Entry 3RGQ (X-ray diffraction, 2.05 A resolution); this record covers chain A.

Chain A:
Protein: Protein-tyrosine phosphatase mitochondrial 1
Organism: Mus musculus
Notes: EC 3.1.3.16, 3.1.3.48
UniProt: Q66GT5 (PTPM1_MOUSE); residues 104-259 here correspond to UniProt positions 36-191 (UniProt number = residue number - 68)
Chain sequence (156 residues; numbered 104 to 259; the number before each row is that of its first residue):
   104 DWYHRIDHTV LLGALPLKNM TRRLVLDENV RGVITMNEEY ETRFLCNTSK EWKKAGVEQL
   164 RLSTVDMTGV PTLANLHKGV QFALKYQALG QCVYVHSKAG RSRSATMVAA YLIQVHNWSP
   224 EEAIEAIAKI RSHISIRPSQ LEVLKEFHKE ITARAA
Sequence notes: engineered mutation Ser200 (Cys132 in Q66GT5)
Ligand contacts: 5P5 ((2R)-3-{[(S)-hydroxy{[(1R,2R,3R,4R,5S,6R)-2,3,4,6-tetrahydroxy-5-(phosphonooxy)cyclohexyl]oxy}phosphoryl]oxy}propane-1,2-diyl dibutanoate): Trp105, Leu118, Leu148, Met170, Ser200, Lys201, Ala202, Gly203, Arg204, Ser205, Arg206, Ser207, Arg240
UniProt features mapped onto this chain:
  - modified residue: Lys153 (N6-succinyllysine)
From the paper describing this entry:
  - catalytic residues: Asp169
  - binding site for 5P5: Trp105, Leu118, Leu148, Met170, Ser200, Lys201, Arg204, Ser205, Arg206, Arg240
  - conformationally variable residues (loop rearrangement, side-chain flip): Glu141, Glu144, Asp169, Ser200, Arg204, Ser205, Arg206
  - contacts within the chain: Glu141-Arg206 (water-mediated contact), Glu144-Arg206 (salt bridge), Thr167-Arg206 (water-mediated contact)
  - mutagenesis - E141A, E144A: decreased catalytic activity on pNPP
  - mutagenesis - E141A, E144A, D169A, C200S: abolished catalytic activity on PGP

In short:
Chain A binds compound 5P5. The paper reports the catalytic residue Asp169; E141A, E144A and D169A, among
others, abolish catalytic activity on PGP.
Chain A is Protein-tyrosine phosphatase mitochondrial 1 (Mus musculus); the structure, Crystal Structure of
PTPMT1 in complex with PI(5)P, was determined by X-ray diffraction, deposited together with 3RGO.
